PDB entry 8FJ5 | electron microscopy, 2.90 A resolution | chains A and I of the 20 polymer chains in the assembly

Chain A (and I):
Name: Pilin_N domain-containing protein
From: Haloferax volcanii (strain ATCC 29605 / DSM 3757 / JCM 8879 / NBRC 14742 / NCIMB 2012 / VKM B-1768 / DS2)
Notes: chain I of this document is another copy of the same molecule, construct and numbering; everything in this record applies to it too
Reference sequence: A0A384KE22 (A0A384KE22_HALVD); residue numbers follow UniProt; this construct covers 1-145
Amino-acid sequence (145 residues; each row starts with the number of its first residue):
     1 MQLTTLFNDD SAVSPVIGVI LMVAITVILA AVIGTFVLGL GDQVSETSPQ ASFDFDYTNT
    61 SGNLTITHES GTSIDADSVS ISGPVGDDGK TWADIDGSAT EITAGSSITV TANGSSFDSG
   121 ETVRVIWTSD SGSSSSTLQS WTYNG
Disordered / not traced: 1-12
What the authors report for this chain:
  - post-translational modification sites: Asn-59, Asn-63, Asn-113

Interface between chain A and chain I:
Contacting residue pairs - 20 pairs, chain A then chain I:
  Val-19(A) with Val-13(I), hydrophobic
  Val-23(A) with Val-13(I), hydrophobic; Ile-17(I), hydrophobic
  Thr-26(A) with Ser-14(I)
  Ala-30(A) with Leu-21(I), hydrophobic
  Gly-34(A) with Ile-25(I)
  Val-37(A) with Ile-25(I), hydrophobic; Leu-29(I)
  Ser-45(A) with Phe-36(I)
  Glu-69(A) with Ser-136(I); Thr-137(I), hydrogen bond (backbone-side chain)
  Ser-70(A) with Ser-135(I); Ser-136(I)
  Gly-71(A) with Ser-134(I); Ser-135(I), hydrogen bond (backbone-backbone)
  Thr-72(A) with Ser-133(I)
  Ser-73(A) with Gly-132(I), hydrogen bond (side chain-backbone); Ser-133(I), hydrogen bond (backbone-backbone)
  Ala-104(A) with Ile-126(I); Ser-135(I)
Also at the interface, not in a pair above, chain A (23 interface residues in all): Met-22, Val-27, Ile-33, Leu-38, Gly-41, Val-44, Thr-47, Thr-67, Thr-103, Gly-105
Also at the interface, not in a pair above, chain I (20 interface residues in all): Gly-18, Met-22, Ile-28, Leu-40, Gln-43, Arg-124

Overview:
Chain A and chain I form an interface of 23 and 20 residues respectively; the contacts include 4 hydrogen
bonds. Among the polar pairs are Glu-69(A)/Thr-137(I), Ser-73(A)/Gly-132(I) and Gly-71(A)/Ser-135(I). From the
paper: modification sites Asn-59(A), Asn-63(A) and Asn-113(A).
Chain A and chain I are both Pilin_N domain-containing protein (Haloferax volcanii (strain ATCC 29605 / DSM
3757 / JCM 8879 / NBRC 14742 / NCIMB 2012 / VKM B-1768 / DS2)); the structure, Structure of the Haloferax
volcanii archaeal type IV pilus, was determined by electron microscopy together with 8FJS, 8FK0, 8FK7 and 7TXI
from the same study.
